PDB entry 6UI1 | X-ray diffraction, 2.20 A resolution | chains A and D of the 4 polymer chains in the assembly

# Chain A
Name: BoNT/A
From: Clostridium botulinum
Notes: EC 3.4.24.69
UniProtKB: Q7B8V4 (Q7B8V4_CLOBO); numbering as in UniProt (aligned over 1-871)
Chain sequence (873 residues; numbered -1 to 871; the number before each row is that of its first residue; numbers below 1 keep their minus sign (Gly-1 is residue -1)):
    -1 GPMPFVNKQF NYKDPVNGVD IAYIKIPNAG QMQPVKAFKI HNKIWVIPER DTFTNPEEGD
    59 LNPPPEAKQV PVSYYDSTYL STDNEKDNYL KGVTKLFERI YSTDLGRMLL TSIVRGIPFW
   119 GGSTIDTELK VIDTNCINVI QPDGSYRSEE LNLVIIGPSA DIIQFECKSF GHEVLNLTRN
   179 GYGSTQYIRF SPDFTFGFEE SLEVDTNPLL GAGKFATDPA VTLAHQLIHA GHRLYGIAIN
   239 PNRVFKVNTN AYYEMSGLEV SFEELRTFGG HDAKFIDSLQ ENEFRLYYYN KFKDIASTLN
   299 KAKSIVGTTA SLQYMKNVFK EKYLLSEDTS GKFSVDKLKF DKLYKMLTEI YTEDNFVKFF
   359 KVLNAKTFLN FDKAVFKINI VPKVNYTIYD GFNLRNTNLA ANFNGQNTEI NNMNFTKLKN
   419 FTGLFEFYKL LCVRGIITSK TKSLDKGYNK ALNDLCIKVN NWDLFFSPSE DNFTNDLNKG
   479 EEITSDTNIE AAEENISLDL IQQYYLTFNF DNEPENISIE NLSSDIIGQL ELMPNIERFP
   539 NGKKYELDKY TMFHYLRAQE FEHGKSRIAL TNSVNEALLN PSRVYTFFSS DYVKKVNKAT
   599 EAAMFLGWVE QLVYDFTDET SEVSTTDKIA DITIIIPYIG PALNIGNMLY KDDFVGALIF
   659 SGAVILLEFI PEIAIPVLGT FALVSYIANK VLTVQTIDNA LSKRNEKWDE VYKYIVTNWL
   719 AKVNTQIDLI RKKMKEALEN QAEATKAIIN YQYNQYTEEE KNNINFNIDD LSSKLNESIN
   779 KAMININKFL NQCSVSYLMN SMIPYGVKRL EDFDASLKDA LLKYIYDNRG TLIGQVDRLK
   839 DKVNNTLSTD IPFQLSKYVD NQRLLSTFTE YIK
Unresolved in the structure: -1 to 0, 438-448, 489-492, 867-871
Differences from the reference sequence: expression tag (-1 to 0); conflict Gln224 (Glu in Q7B8V4), Ala363 (Arg in Q7B8V4), Phe366 (Tyr in Q7B8V4)
Cystine bridges: Cys430-Cys454

# Chain D
Name: ciA-B5
From: Vicugna pacos
Chain sequence (130 residues; each row starts with the number of its first residue; numbers below 1 keep their minus sign (Gly-4 is residue -4)):
    -4 GPLGSQVQLV ESGGGLVHPG GSLRLSCAPS ASLPSTPFNP FNNMVGWYRQ APGKQREMVA
    56 SIGLRINYAD SVKGRFTISR DNAKNTVDLQ MDSLRPEDSA TYYCHIEYTH YWGKGTLVTV
   116 SSEPKTPKPQ
Unresolved in the structure: -4 to 2, 121-125
Cystine bridges: Cys22-Cys99

# Chain A / chain D interface
Pairs across the interface (46; chain A residue first):
  Leu207(A) with Gln50(D)
  Asn394(A) with Gly48(D)
  Thr395(A) with Gly48(D)
  Asn396(A) with Gly48(D), hydrogen bond (backbone-backbone)
  Asn400(A) with Gln50(D), hydrogen bond
  Asn402(A) with Gln50(D), hydrogen bond
  Ala600(A) with Phe33(D), hydrophobic
  Ala601(A) with Phe33(D), hydrophobic
  Leu604(A) with Asn38(D); Thr104(D)
  Val607(A) with Tyr103(D), hydrophobic
  Glu608(A) with Met39(D); Gly58(D); Leu59(D), hydrogen bond (side chain-backbone); Tyr103(D)
  Gln609(A) with Leu59(D)
  Val611(A) with Tyr103(D)
  Tyr612(A) with Met39(D); Leu59(D), hydrophobic; Arg60(D), hydrogen bond (side chain-backbone); Asn62(D)
  Asp616(A) with Arg60(D), salt bridge
  Glu758(A) with Phe33(D)
  Asn760(A) with Tyr106(D)
  Asn761(A) with Pro29(D); Thr31(D), hydrogen bond (side chain-backbone); Pro32(D); Phe33(D), hydrogen bond (side chain-backbone); Pro35(D); Tyr106(D), hydrogen bond (backbone-side chain)
  Ile762(A) with Phe33(D), hydrophobic
  Asn763(A) with Thr104(D); His105(D), hydrogen bond (backbone-backbone); Tyr106(D)
  Phe764(A) with Tyr103(D); His105(D)
  Asn765(A) with Tyr103(D), hydrogen bond (backbone-backbone); Thr104(D); His105(D), hydrogen bond
  Asp768(A) with His100(D), salt bridge; Tyr103(D); Thr104(D)
  Lys772(A) with Tyr43(D); Met53(D); Glu102(D), salt bridge; Tyr103(D)
Other interface residues (no listed pair), chain A (27 interface residues in all): Gly605, Glu757, Leu769
Other interface residues (no listed pair), chain D (24 interface residues in all): Ser30, Lys49, Glu52
Interface features reported in the paper:
  - pairs named by the authors: Asp616(A)-Arg60(D) (salt bridge)
  - interface residues, chain A: Ala600(A), Leu604(A), Val607(A), Val611(A), Tyr612(A)
  - interface residues, chain D: Met39(D), Tyr103(D)

# In short
27 residues of chain A and 24 residues of chain D are in contact, with 11 hydrogen bonds and 3 salt bridges.
Among the polar pairs are Asp616(A)-Arg60(D), Asp768(A)-His100(D) and Lys772(A)-Glu102(D). The authors report
a salt bridge between Asp616(A) and Arg60(D). From the paper: interface residues Ala600(A), Leu604(A) and
Met39(D) among others.
Here chain A is BoNT/A (Clostridium botulinum) and chain D is ciA-B5 (Vicugna pacos). Entry 6UI1 (Crystal
structure of BoNT/A-LCHn domain in complex with VHH ciA-D12, ciA-B5, and ciA-H7) was determined by X-ray
diffraction (same publication as 6UC6, 6UHT and 6UL6).
